Entry 1AR6 (X-ray diffraction, 2.90 A resolution); this record covers chains 1 and 4 of the 5 polymer chains in the assembly.

Chain 1:
Molecule: P1/mahoney poliovirus
Organism: Human poliovirus 1
Notes: fragment: virus protomer
UniProt: P03300 (POLH_POL1M); residues 1-302 here correspond to UniProt positions 579-880 (UniProt number = residue number + 578)
Chain sequence (302 residues; each row starts with the number of its first residue):
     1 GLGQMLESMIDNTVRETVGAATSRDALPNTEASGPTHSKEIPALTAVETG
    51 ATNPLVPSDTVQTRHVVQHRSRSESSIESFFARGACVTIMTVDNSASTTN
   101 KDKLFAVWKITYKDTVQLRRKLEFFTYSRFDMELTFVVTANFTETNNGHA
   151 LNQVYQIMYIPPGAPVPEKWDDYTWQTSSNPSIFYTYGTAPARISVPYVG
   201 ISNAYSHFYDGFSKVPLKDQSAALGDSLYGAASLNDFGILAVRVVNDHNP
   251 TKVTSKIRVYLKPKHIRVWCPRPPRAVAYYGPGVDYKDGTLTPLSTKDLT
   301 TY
Disordered / not traced: 1-19
Sequence notes: engineered mutation Ser95 (Pro673 in P03300), Ile160 (Val738 in P03300)
Ligand contacts: sphingosine (SPH): Ile110, Tyr112, Phe130, Met132, Leu134, Ile157, Tyr159, Pro181, Ile183, Ile194, Val196, Val199, Tyr205, Ser206, His207, Asp236, Phe237, Leu240

Chain 4:
Molecule: P1/mahoney poliovirus
Organism: Human poliovirus 1
Notes: fragment: virus protomer; engineered mutation(s): CHAIN 1, P95S, V160I
UniProt: P03299 (POLG_POL1M); residues 2-69 here correspond to UniProt positions 1-68 (UniProt number = residue number - 1)
Chain sequence (68 residues; row label = number of the first residue in the row):
     2 GAQVSSQKVGAHENSNRAYGGSTINYTTINYYRDSASNAASKQDFSQDPS
    52 KFTEPIKDVLIKTAPMLN
Disordered / not traced: 15-22

Chain 1 / chain 4 interface:
Pairs across the interface - 44 pairs, chain 1 then chain 4:
  Ala20(1) with Phe46(4)
  Ala21(1) with Phe46(4); Ser47(4), hydrogen bond (backbone-backbone)
  Thr22(1) with Asp45(4); Phe46(4); Ser47(4)
  Ser23(1) with Asp45(4), hydrogen bond (backbone-backbone); Ser47(4)
  Arg24(1) with Ser7(4), hydrogen bond (side chain-backbone); Gln8(4); Lys9(4), hydrogen bond (backbone-side chain)
  Glu40(1) with Thr64(4)
  Ile41(1) with Lys63(4); Thr64(4), hydrogen bond (backbone-backbone); Pro66(4), hydrophobic
  Pro42(1) with Lys63(4)
  Thr45(1) with Met67(4)
  Ala46(1) with Met67(4); Leu68(4), hydrophobic
  Thr49(1) with Ile57(4); Met67(4)
  Ala51(1) with Thr54(4)
  Thr52(1) with Thr54(4), hydrogen bond (backbone-backbone)
  Pro54(1) with Glu55(4); Leu61(4); Lys63(4)
  Leu55(1) with Lys63(4)
  Val56(1) with Lys63(4)
  Asp59(1) with Lys63(4), salt bridge
  Ser71(1) with Lys9(4), hydrogen bond
  Glu78(1) with Ala41(4); Asp45(4)
  Asp131(1) with Ala37(4)
  Ser195(1) with Ala37(4), hydrogen bond (side chain-backbone); Ser38(4)
  Pro197(1) with Ala37(4), hydrophobic
  Lys264(1) with Ala37(4), hydrogen bond (side chain-backbone); Ser38(4), hydrogen bond (side chain-backbone); Asn39(4), hydrogen bond (side chain-backbone)
  His265(1) with Ser36(4); Asn39(4), hydrogen bond (side chain-backbone); Ala40(4), hydrogen bond (side chain-backbone); Ala41(4)
  Pro271(1) with Phe53(4)
Also at the interface, not in a pair above, chain 1 (32 interface residues in all): Lys39, Gly50, Asn53, Ser76, Ser79, Ala82, Val196
Also at the interface, not in a pair above, chain 4 (25 interface residues in all): Lys43, Pro56, Ala65

Overview:
The interface between chain 1 and chain 4 involves 32 residues on one side and 25 on the other, with 13
hydrogen bonds and 1 salt bridge. Among the polar pairs are Asp59(1)-Lys63(4), Arg24(1)-Ser7(4) and
Arg24(1)-Lys9(4). Ligands of chain 1: sphingosine.
Chain 1 is P1/mahoney poliovirus and chain 4 is P1/mahoney poliovirus, both from Human poliovirus 1; the
structure, P1/mahoney poliovirus, double mutant V1160I +P1095S, was determined by X-ray diffraction together
with 1AR7, 1AR8, 1AR9, 1ASJ and 1AL2 from the same study.
